PDB entry 8PFJ | electron microscopy, 3.40 A resolution | chains J and K of the 9 polymer chains in the assembly

== Chain J ==
Protein: DNA-directed RNA polymerase subunit beta'
Source organism: Escherichia coli
Notes: EC 2.7.7.6
UniProt: P0A8T7 (RPOC_ECOLI); residue numbers follow UniProt; this construct covers 2-1407
Amino-acid sequence (1416 residues; each row starts with the number of its first residue):
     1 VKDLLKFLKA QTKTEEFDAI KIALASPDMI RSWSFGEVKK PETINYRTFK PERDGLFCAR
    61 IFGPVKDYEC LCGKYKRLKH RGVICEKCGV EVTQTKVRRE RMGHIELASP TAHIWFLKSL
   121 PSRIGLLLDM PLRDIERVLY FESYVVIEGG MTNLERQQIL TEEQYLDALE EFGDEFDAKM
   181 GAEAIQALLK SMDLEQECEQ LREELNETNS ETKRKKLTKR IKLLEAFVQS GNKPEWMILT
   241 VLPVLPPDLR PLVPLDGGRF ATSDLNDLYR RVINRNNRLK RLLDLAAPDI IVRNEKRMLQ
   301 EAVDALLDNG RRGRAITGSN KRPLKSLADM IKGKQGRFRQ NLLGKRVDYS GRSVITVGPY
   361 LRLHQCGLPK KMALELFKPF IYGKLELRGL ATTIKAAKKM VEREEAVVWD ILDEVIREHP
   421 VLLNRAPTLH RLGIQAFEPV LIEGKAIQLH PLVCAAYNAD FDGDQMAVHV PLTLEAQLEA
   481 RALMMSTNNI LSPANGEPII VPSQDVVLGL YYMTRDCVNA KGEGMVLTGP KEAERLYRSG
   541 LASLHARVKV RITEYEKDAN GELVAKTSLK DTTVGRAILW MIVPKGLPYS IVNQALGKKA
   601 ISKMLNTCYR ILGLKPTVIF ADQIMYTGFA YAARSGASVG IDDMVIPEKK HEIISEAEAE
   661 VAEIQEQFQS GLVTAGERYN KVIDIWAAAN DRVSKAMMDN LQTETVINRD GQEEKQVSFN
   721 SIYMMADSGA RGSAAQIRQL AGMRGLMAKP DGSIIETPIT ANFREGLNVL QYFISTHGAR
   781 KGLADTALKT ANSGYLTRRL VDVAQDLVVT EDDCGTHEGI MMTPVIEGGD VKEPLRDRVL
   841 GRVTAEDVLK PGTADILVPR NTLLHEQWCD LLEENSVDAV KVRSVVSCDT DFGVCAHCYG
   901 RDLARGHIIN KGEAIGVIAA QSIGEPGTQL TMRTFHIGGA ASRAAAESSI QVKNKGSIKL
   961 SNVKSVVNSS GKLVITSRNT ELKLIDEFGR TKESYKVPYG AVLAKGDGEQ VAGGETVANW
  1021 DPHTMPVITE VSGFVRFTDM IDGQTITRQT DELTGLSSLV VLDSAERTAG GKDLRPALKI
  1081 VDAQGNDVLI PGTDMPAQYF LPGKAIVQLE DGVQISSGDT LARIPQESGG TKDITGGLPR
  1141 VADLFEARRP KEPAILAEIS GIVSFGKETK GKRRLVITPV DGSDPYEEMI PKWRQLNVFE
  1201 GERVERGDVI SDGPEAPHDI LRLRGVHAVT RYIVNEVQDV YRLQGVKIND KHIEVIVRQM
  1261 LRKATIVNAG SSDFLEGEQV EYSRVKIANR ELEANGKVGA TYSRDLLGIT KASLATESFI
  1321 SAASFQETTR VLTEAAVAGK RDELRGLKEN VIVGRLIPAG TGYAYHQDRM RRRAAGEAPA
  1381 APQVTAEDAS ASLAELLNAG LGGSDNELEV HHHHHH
Not modelled in the structure: 1-14, 936-946, 1127-1133, 1376-1416
Differences from the reference sequence: expression tag (1, 1408-1416)
UniProt features mapped onto this chain:
  - binding site (Zn(2+)): C70, C72, C85, C88, C814, C888, C895, C898
  - binding site (Mg(2+)): D460, D462, D464
  - modified residue: K983 (N6-acetyllysine)
  - mutagenesis: Q504 (Q504P: Resistant to antibiotics salinamide A and B), N690 (N690D: Resistant to antibiotics salinamide A and B), M697 (M697V: Resistant to antibiotics salinamide A and B), A735 (A735T: Resistant to antibiotics salinamide A and B), R738 (R738C/H/P/S: Resistant to antibiotics salinamide A and B), A748 (A748E: Resistant to antibiotics salinamide A and B), P758 (P758S/T: Resistant to antibiotics salinamide A and B), F763 (F763C: Resistant to antibiotics salinamide A and B), S775 (S775A: Resistant to antibiotics salinamide A and B), A779 (A779T/V: Resistant to antibiotics salinamide A and B), R780 (R780C: Resistant to antibiotics salinamide A and B), G782 (G782A/C: Resistant to antibiotics salinamide A and B), 1 further mutagenesis entry in UniProt
Bound ions: Zn2+ site 1: C70, C72, C85, C88; Mg2+: D460, D462 (shared with 2 residues of chain R); Zn2+ site 2: C814, C888, C895, C898

== Chain K ==
Protein: DNA-directed RNA polymerase subunit omega
Source organism: Escherichia coli
Notes: EC 2.7.7.6
UniProt: P0A800 (RPOZ_ECOLI); numbering as in UniProt (aligned over 1-91)
Amino-acid sequence (91 residues; numbered 1 to 91; the number before each row is that of its first residue):
     1 MARVTVQDAV EKIGNRFDLV LVAARRARQM QVGGKDPLVP EENDKTTVIA LREIEEGLIN
    61 NQILDVRERQ EQQEQEAAEL QAVTAIAEGR R
Not modelled in the structure: 85-91

== Interface between chain J and chain K ==
Pairs across the interface - 43 pairs, chain J then chain K:
  H364(J) - V4(K)
  V415(J) - K45(K)  hydrogen bond (backbone-side chain)
  R417(J) - N43(K)  hydrogen bond
  R417(J) - D44(K)  salt bridge
  E418(J) - M1(K)
  E418(J) - A2(K)
  E418(J) - D44(K)
  E418(J) - K45(K)
  E418(J) - V48(K)
  E438(J) - A2(K)
  T473(J) - R28(K)
  L474(J) - A27(K)
  L474(J) - R28(K)
  L474(J) - Q31(K)
  L474(J) - T47(K)
  E475(J) - A24(K)
  E475(J) - R28(K)  salt bridge
  Q477(J) - T47(K)
  L478(J) - V20(K)  hydrophobic
  L478(J) - A23(K)  hydrophobic
  L478(J) - T47(K)
  L478(J) - L51(K)  hydrophobic
  R481(J) - A2(K)  hydrogen bond (side chain-backbone)
  R481(J) - R3(K)
  R481(J) - L51(K)
  A482(J) - V6(K)  hydrophobic
  A482(J) - R16(K)  hydrogen bond (backbone-side chain)
  A482(J) - V20(K)  hydrophobic
  L483(J) - R16(K)
  T487(J) - V4(K)  hydrogen bond (side chain-backbone)
  N488(J) - T5(K)
  L614(J) - T5(K)
  L614(J) - Q7(K)
  K615(J) - R3(K)
  K615(J) - T5(K)
  R905(J) - R16(K)
  N910(J) - N15(K)
  K911(J) - F17(K)
  E913(J) - F17(K)
  G1360(J) - F17(K)
  T1361(J) - F17(K)
  T1361(J) - L21(K)
  A1364(J) - L21(K)  hydrophobic
Also at the interface, not in a pair above, chain J (28 interface residues in all): E414, E479, M485, G912
Also at the interface, not in a pair above, chain K (25 interface residues in all): G14, T46

== Summary ==
The interface between chain J and chain K involves 28 residues on one side and 25 on the other; the contacts
include 5 hydrogen bonds and 2 salt bridges. Among the polar pairs are R417(J)-D44(K), E475(J)-R28(K) and
V415(J)-K45(K).
Here chain J is DNA-directed RNA polymerase subunit beta' and chain K is DNA-directed RNA polymerase subunit
omega, both from Escherichia coli. Entry 8PFJ (fully recruited RfaH bound to E. coli transcription complex
paused at ops site (not fully complementary ...) was determined by electron microscopy together with 8PEN,
8PFG, 8PH9, 8PHK, 8PIB, 8PID, 8PIL and 8PIM from the same study.
